PDB entry 5B40 | X-ray diffraction, 3.33 A resolution | chains E and J of the 10 polymer chains in the assembly

Chain E:
Molecule: Histone H3.2
Source organism: Homo sapiens
Reference sequence: Q71DI3 (H32_HUMAN); residues 0-135 here correspond to UniProt positions 1-136 (UniProt number = residue number + 1)
Amino-acid sequence (139 residues; row label = number of the first residue in the row; numbers below 1 keep their minus sign (Gly-3 is residue -3)):
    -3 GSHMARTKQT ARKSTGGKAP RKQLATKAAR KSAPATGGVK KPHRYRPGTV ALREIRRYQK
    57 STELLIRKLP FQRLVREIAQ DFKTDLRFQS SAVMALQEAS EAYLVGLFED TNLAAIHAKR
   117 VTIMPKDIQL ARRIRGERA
Unresolved in the structure: -3 to 40
Construct notes: expression tag (-3 to -1); engineered mutation Ala110 (Cys111 in Q71DI3)
Swiss-Prot annotation at these positions:
  - modified residue: Arg2 (Asymmetric dimethylarginine), Thr3 (Phosphothreonine), Lys4 (Allysine), Gln5 (5-glutamyl dopamine), Thr6 (Phosphothreonine), Arg8 (Citrulline), Lys9 (N6,N6,N6-trimethyllysine), Ser10 (ADP-ribosylserine), Thr11 (Phosphothreonine), Lys14 (N6-(2-hydroxyisobutyryl)lysine), Arg17 (Asymmetric dimethylarginine), Lys18 (N6-(2-hydroxyisobutyryl)lysine), Lys23 (N6-(2-hydroxyisobutyryl)lysine), Arg26 (Citrulline), Lys27 (N6,N6,N6-trimethyllysine), Ser28 (ADP-ribosylserine), Lys36 (N6,N6,N6-trimethyllysine), Lys37 (N6-methyllysine), Tyr41 (Phosphotyrosine), Lys56 (N6,N6,N6-trimethyllysine) and 8 more in UniProt
  - lipidation: Lys18 (N6-decanoyllysine)

Chain J:
Molecule: 146-nt DNA strand
Sequence (146 nucleotides; each row starts with the number of its first residue):
   147 ATCAATATCC ACCTGCAGAT TCTACCAAAA GTGTATTTGG AAACTGCTCC ATCAAAAGGC
   207 ATGTTCAGCT GAATTCAGCT GAACATGCCT TTTGATGGAG CAGTTTCCAA ATACACTTTT
   267 GGTAGAATCT GCAGGTGGAT ATTGAT

How chain E and chain J interact:
Residue-residue contacts (23):
  Tyr41(E) with DT289(J), phosphate contact; DG290(J), phosphate contact
  Arg42(E) with DC215(J), salt bridge to the phosphate; DG290(J), hydrogen bond to the phosphate; DA291(J), salt bridge to the phosphate
  Pro43(E) with DC215(J), sugar contact
  Thr45(E) with DG290(J), phosphate contact
  Arg49(E) with DT289(J), salt bridge to the phosphate
  Arg63(E) with DC206(J), hydrogen bond to the phosphate; DA207(J), salt bridge to the phosphate
  Arg72(E) with DA197(J), salt bridge to the phosphate
  Arg83(E) with DC196(J), phosphate contact; DA197(J), phosphate contact
  Phe84(E) with DC196(J), sugar contact; DA197(J), hydrogen bond to the phosphate
  Gln85(E) with DC196(J), phosphate contact
  Ser86(E) with DC196(J), hydrogen bond to the phosphate
  Arg116(E) with DG217(J), phosphate contact; DA218(J), phosphate contact
  Val117(E) with DG217(J), hydrogen bond to the phosphate
  Thr118(E) with DT216(J), phosphate contact; DG217(J), hydrogen bond to the phosphate
  Met120(E) with DA218(J), phosphate contact
Other interface residues (no listed pair), chain E (16 interface residues in all): Arg52
Other interface residues (no listed pair), chain J (12 interface residues in all): DG214

Overview:
The interface between chain E and chain J involves 16 residues on one side and 12 on the other, with 6
hydrogen bonds and 5 salt bridges. Among the polar pairs are Arg42(E)-DG290(J), Arg63(E)-DC206(J) and
Phe84(E)-DA197(J).
Chain E is Histone H3.2 (Homo sapiens) and chain J is a 146-nt DNA strand; the structure, The nucleosome
structure containing H2B-K120 and H4-K31 monoubiquitinations, was determined by X-ray diffraction.
